Entry 3JCK (electron microscopy, 3.50 A resolution); this record covers chains B and C of the 9 polymer chains in the assembly.

# Chain B
Name: 26S proteasome regulatory subunit RPN5
Organism: Saccharomyces cerevisiae S288c
UniProt: Q12250 (RPN5_YEAST); numbering as in UniProt (aligned over 1-445)
Sequence (445 residues; numbered 1 to 445; the number before each row is that of its first residue):
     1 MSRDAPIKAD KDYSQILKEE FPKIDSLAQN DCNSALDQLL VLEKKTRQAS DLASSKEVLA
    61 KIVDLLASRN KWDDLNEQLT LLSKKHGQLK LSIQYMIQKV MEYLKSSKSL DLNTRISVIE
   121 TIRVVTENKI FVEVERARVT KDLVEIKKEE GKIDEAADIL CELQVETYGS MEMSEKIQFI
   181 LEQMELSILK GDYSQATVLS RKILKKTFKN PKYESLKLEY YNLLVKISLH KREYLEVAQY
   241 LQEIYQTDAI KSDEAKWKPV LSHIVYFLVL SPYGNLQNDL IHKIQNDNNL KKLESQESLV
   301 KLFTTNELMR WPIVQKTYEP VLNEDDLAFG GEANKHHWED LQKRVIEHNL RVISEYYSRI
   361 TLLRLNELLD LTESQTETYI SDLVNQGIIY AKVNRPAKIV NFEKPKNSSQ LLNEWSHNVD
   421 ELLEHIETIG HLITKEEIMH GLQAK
Disordered / not traced: 1-30, 87-92, 441-445
Swiss-Prot annotation at these positions:
  - modified residue: Ser2 (N-acetylserine)
What the authors report for this chain:
  - mutagenesis - Y273A, H282A, H282A/K283A, K283A: increased catalytic activity
  - Zn2+ coordination through a water molecule: Asn275
  - mutagenesis - N275A: increased catalytic activity with Ubiquitin carboxyl-terminal hydrolase RPN11

# Chain C
Name: 26S proteasome regulatory subunit RPN6
Organism: Saccharomyces cerevisiae S288c
UniProt: Q12377 (RPN6_YEAST); numbering as in UniProt (aligned over 1-434)
Sequence (434 residues; numbered 1 to 434; the number before each row is that of its first residue):
     1 MSLPGSKLEE ARRLVNEKQY NEAEQVYLSL LDKDSSQSSA AAGASVDDKR RNEQETSILE
    61 LGQLYVTMGA KDKLREFIPH STEYMMQFAK SKTVKVLKTL IEKFEQVPDS LDDQIFVCEK
   121 SIEFAKREKR VFLKHSLSIK LATLHYQKKQ YKDSLALIND LLREFKKLDD KPSLVDVHLL
   181 ESKVYHKLRN LAKSKASLTA ARTAANSIYC PTQTVAELDL MSGILHCEDK DYKTAFSYFF
   241 ESFESYHNLT THNSYEKACQ VLKYMLLSKI MLNLIDDVKN ILNAKYTKET YQSRGIDAMK
   301 AVAEAYNNRS LLDFNTALKQ YEKELMGDEL TRSHFNALYD TLLESNLCKI IEPFECVEIS
   361 HISKIIGLDT QQVEGKLSQM ILDKIFYGVL DQGNGWLYVY ETPNQDATYD SALELVGQLN
   421 KVVDQLFEKA SVLY
Disordered / not traced: 1-53, 432-434
Swiss-Prot annotation at these positions:
  - modified residue: Ser2 (N-acetylserine)
  - mutagenesis: Phe132 (F132L: In rpn6-2; temperature-sensitive mutant that shows defects in proteasome assembly when incubated at 37 degrees Celsius; when associated with P-377), Leu377 (L377P: In rpn6-2; temperature-sensitive mutant that shows defects in proteasome assembly when incubated at 37 degrees Celsius; when associated with L-132)

# How chain B and chain C interact
Pairs across the interface - 21 pairs, chain B then chain C:
  Glu377(B) - His361(C)  salt bridge
  Asn385(B) - Lys349(C)
  Asn385(B) - Glu352(C)
  Ala391(B) - Pro353(C)
  Lys392(B) - Glu352(C)
  Lys392(B) - Pro353(C)
  Lys392(B) - Glu355(C)  salt bridge
  Lys392(B) - Glu401(C)  salt bridge
  Val393(B) - Pro353(C)  hydrogen bond (backbone-backbone)
  Val393(B) - Phe354(C)
  Val393(B) - Glu355(C)  hydrogen bond (backbone-backbone)
  Asn394(B) - Glu355(C)
  Asn394(B) - Cys356(C)
  Arg395(B) - Phe354(C)
  Arg395(B) - Glu355(C)  hydrogen bond (backbone-backbone)
  Arg395(B) - Cys356(C)
  Arg395(B) - Val357(C)
  Arg395(B) - Glu358(C)  salt bridge
  Arg395(B) - His361(C)  hydrogen bond
  Pro396(B) - Cys356(C)
  Pro396(B) - Glu358(C)
Interface residues without a listed pair, chain B (12 interface residues in all): Ser381, Val384, Tyr390, Pro405
Interface residues without a listed pair, chain C (11 interface residues in all): Trp396

# Overview
The interface between chain B and chain C involves 12 residues on one side and 11 on the other, with 4
hydrogen bonds and 4 salt bridges. Polar pairs include Glu377(B)-His361(C), Lys392(B)-Glu355(C) and
Lys392(B)-Glu401(C). From the paper: Y273A, H282A and H282A/K283A of chain B, among others, increase catalytic
activity; water-mediated Zn2+ coordination by Asn275(B); 5 substitutions were tested in all.
Here chain B is 26S proteasome regulatory subunit RPN5 and chain C is 26S proteasome regulatory subunit RPN6,
both from Saccharomyces cerevisiae S288c. Entry 3JCK (Structure of the yeast 26S proteasome lid sub-complex)
was determined by electron microscopy.
